7PAK - chains a and 3 of the 55 polymer chains in the assembly; structure by electron microscopy, 5.30 A resolution (low resolution: residue-level contacts below are approximate; hydrogen-bond / salt-bridge calls are withheld).

[Chain a]
Protein: 50S ribosomal protein L2
From: Mycoplasma pneumoniae M129
UniProt: P75577 (RL2_MYCPN); residues 1-287 here = UniProt positions 1-287
Sequence (287 residues; row label = number of the first residue in the row):
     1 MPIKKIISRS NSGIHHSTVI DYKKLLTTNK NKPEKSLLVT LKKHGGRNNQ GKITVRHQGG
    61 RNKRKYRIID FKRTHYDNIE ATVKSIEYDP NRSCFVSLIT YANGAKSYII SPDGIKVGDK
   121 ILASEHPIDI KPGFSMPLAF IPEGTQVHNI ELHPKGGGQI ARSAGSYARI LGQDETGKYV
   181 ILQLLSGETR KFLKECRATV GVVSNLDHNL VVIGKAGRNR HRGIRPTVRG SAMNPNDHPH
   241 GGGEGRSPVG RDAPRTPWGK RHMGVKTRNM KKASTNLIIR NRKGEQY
Not modelled in the structure: 1, 287

[Chain 3]
Molecule: 23S ribosomal RNA
From: Mycoplasma pneumoniae M129
Sequence (2907 nucleotides; row label = number of the first residue in the row):
     1 UACAAUAAGU UACUAAGGGC UUAUGGUGGA UGCCUUGGCA CUAAUAGGCG AUGAAGGACG
    61 UGUUAACCUG CGAUAAGCUU CGGGUAGGUG GUAAGAACCU CAGAUCCGGA GAUUUCCGAA
   121 UGGAGCAAUC CGGUAGUUGG AAACAGCUAU CAUUAAUUGA UGAAUAAAUA GUCAAUUAAA
   181 GCAAUACGUG GUGAAGUGAA ACAUCUCAGU AGCCACAGGA AAAGAAAACG AAUGUGAUUC
   241 CGUGUGUAGU GGCGAGCGAA AGCGGAACAG GCCAAACUUA UCAUUAGAUA GGGGUUGUAG
   301 GGCUUGCAAU GUGGACUUGA AAACGAUAGA AGAAGCUGUU GGAAAGCAGC GCGCAAAAGG
   361 GUGAUAGCCC CGUAUUUGAA AUUGUUUUCA UACCUAGCGA GAUCCCUGAG UAGCUCGGAA
   421 AACGUUAUUU UGAGUGAAUC UGCCCAGACC AUUGGGUAAG CCUAAAUACU AAUUAGUGAC
   481 CGAUAGCGAA ACAGUACCGU GAGGGAAAGG UGAAAAGAAC CCAGAGAUGG GAGUGAAAUA
   541 GAUUCUGAAA CCAUAUGCCU ACAACGUGUC AGAGCACAUU AAUGUGUGAU GGCGUGCGUU
   601 UUGAAGUAUG AGCCGGCGAG UUAUGAUAGC AAGCGUUAGU UAACCAGGAG AUGGGGAGCU
   661 GUAGCGAAAG CGAGUUUUAA AAGAGCGUUU GUUUGUUAUU AUAGACCCGA AACGGGUUGA
   721 GCUAGUCAUG AGCAGGUUGA AGGUUGAGUA ACAUCAACUG GAGGACCGAA CCGACUCUCG
   781 UUGAAACGAU AGCGGAUGAC UUGUGAUUAG GGGUGAAAUU CCAAUCGAAA UCCGUGAUAG
   841 CUGGUUCUCG UCGAAAUAGC UUUAAGGCUA GCGUGAGAUC ACAAAUAAGU GGAGGUAAAG
   901 CUACUGAAUG UAUGAUGGCG CCACCUAGGC GUACUGAAUA CAAUUAAACU CUGAAUGCCA
   961 UUUAUUUUAU UCUCGCAGUC AGACAGUGGG GGAUAAGCUU CAUUGUCAAG AGGGGAAGAG
  1021 CCCAGAUCAU UAAAUAAGGU CCCCAAAAUA UACUAAGUGG AAAAGGAUGU GAAAGUGCUA
  1081 AAACAGCAAG GAUGUUGGCU UAGAAGCAGC CAUCGUUUAA AGAGUGCGUA ACAGCUCACU
  1141 UGUCGAGUGU UUUUGCGCCG AAGAUGUAAC GGGGCUAAGU AUAUUACCGA AUUUAUGGAU
  1201 AAGAUUUAUA UCUUGUGGUA GACGAGCGUU GUAUUGGAGU UGAAGUCAAA GCGUGAGCAU
  1261 UGGUGGAUCC AAUACAAGUG AGAAUGCCGG CAUGAGUAAC GCUUGGGAGU GAGAAUCUCC
  1321 CAAACCGAUU GACUAAGGUU UCCUGGACCA GGGUCGUCCU UCCAGGGUUA GUCUGGACCU
  1381 AAGCUGAGGC UGAAAAGCGU AGGCGAUGGA CAACAGGUUA AUAUUCCUGU ACUUACAGUU
  1441 AGACUGAUGG AGUGACAAAG AAGGUUUUCC ACCCCCAUAA UUGGAUUUGG GGAUAAAUCA
  1501 UAAGGUGGUA CAAUAGGCAA AUCCGUUGUG CAUAACAUUG AGUGAUGAUG UCGAGUGAAU
  1561 GAGUGAUCAA GUAGCGAAGG UGGUAUUAAU CAUGCUUUCA AGAAAAGCUU CUAGGGUUAA
  1621 UCUAGCUGUA ACCAGUACCG AGAACGAACA CACGUAGUCA AGGAGAGGAU CCUAAGGUUA
  1681 GCGAGUGAAC UAUAGCCAAG GAACUCUGCA AAUUAACCCC GUAAGUUAGC GAGAAGGGGU
  1741 GCUUAUGUAA AAGUAAGCCG CAGUGAAGAA CGAGGGGGGA CUGUUUAACU AAAACACAAC
  1801 UCUAUGCCAA ACCGUAAGGU GAUGUAUAUG GGGUGACACC UGCCCAGUGC UGGAAGGUUA
  1861 AAGAAGGAGG UUAGCGCAAG CGAAGCUUUU AACUGAAGCC CCAGUGAACG GCGGCCGUAA
  1921 CUAUAACGGU CCUAAGGUAG CGAAAUUCCU AGUCGGGUAA AUUCCGUCCC GCUUGAAUGG
  1981 UGUAACCAUC UCUUGACUGU CUCGGCUAUA GACUCGGUGA AAUCCAGGUA CGGGUGAAGA
  2041 CACCCGUUAG GCGCAACGGG ACGGAAAGAC CCCGUGAAGC UUUACUGUAG CUUAAUAUUG
  2101 AUCAGGACAU UAUCAUGUAG AGAAUAGGUA GGAGCAAUCG AUGCAAGUUC GCUAGGACUU
  2161 GUUGAUGCGA AAGGUGGAAU ACUACCCUUG GUUGUGUGCU GUUCUAAUUG GUAACUGUUA
  2221 UCCAGUUUCA AGACAGUGUU AGGUGGGCAG UUUGACUGGG GCGGUCGCCU CCUAAAAGGU
  2281 AACGGAGGCG UACAAAGGUA CCUUCAGUAC GGUUGGAAAU CGUAUGUAGA GUGUAAUGGU
  2341 GUAAGGGUGC UUGACUGUGA GACAUACAGG UCGAACAGGU GAGAAAUCAG GUCAUAGUGA
  2401 UCCGGUGGUC CAGUAUGGAA UGGCCAUCGC UCAACGGAUA AAAGCUACUC CGGGGAUAAC
  2461 AGGCUGAUAC UGCCCAAGAG UUCAUAUCGA CGGCAGUGUU UGGCACCUCG AUGUCGACUC
  2521 AUCUCAUCCU CGAGCUGAAG CAGGUUCGAA GGGUUCGGCU GUUCGCCGAU UAAAGAGAUA
  2581 CGUGAGUUGG GUUCAAACCG UCGUGAGACA GGUUGGUCCC UAUCUAUUGU GCCCGUAGGA
  2641 AGAUUGAAGA GUGUUGCUUC UAGUACGAGA GGACCGAAGC GAGGACACCU CUUAUGCUCC
  2701 AGUUGUAGCG CCAGCUGCAC CGCUGGGUAG UAACGUGUCU AUUAGAUAAA CGCUGAAAGC
  2761 AUCUAAGUGU GAAACUAUCU CAAAGAUUAA UCUUCCCAUU UCGCAAGAAA GUAAGAGCCG
  2821 UCAAAGACGA UGACGUUGAU AGGUUACAGG UGUAAGCAUA GUGAUAUGUU GAGCUGAGUA
  2881 AUACUAAUUG CUCGAGGACU UAUUGGA
Not modelled in the structure: 1-7, 923-927, 1560-1569, 2901-2907

[How chain a and chain 3 interact]
Pairs across the interface (236; chain a residue first):
  Lys-4(a) / U1598(3)
  Lys-4(a) / C1599(3)
  Ser-8(a) / G763(3)
  Ser-8(a) / G764(3)
  Arg-9(a) / A740(3)
  Arg-9(a) / G1729(3)
  Arg-9(a) / C1730(3)
  Ser-10(a) / G764(3)
  Ser-10(a) / A765(3)
  Asn-11(a) / A765(3)
  Asn-11(a) / C1730(3)
  Asn-11(a) / G1731(3)
  Asn-11(a) / A1985(3)
  Ser-12(a) / G764(3)
  Ser-12(a) / A765(3)
  Ser-12(a) / C766(3)
  Ser-12(a) / C1781(3)
  Gly-13(a) / C1781(3)
  Ile-14(a) / U1727(3)
  Ile-14(a) / A1780(3)
  Ile-14(a) / A1836(3)
  Ile-14(a) / A1984(3)
  His-15(a) / G764(3)
  His-15(a) / A1780(3)
  His-15(a) / C1781(3)
  Ile-20(a) / C1599(3)
  Asp-21(a) / C1599(3)
  Tyr-22(a) / A1601(3)
  Lys-23(a) / U1598(3)
  Asn-29(a) / U1597(3)
  Asn-29(a) / U1598(3)
  Asn-31(a) / A1601(3)
  Asn-31(a) / G1602(3)
  Lys-35(a) / U1453(3)
  Thr-40(a) / A1603(3)
  Lys-42(a) / A1382(3)
  Lys-42(a) / G1383(3)
  Lys-43(a) / C727(3)
  Lys-43(a) / A728(3)
  His-44(a) / U1820(3)
  His-44(a) / G1821(3)
  His-44(a) / U1823(3)
  Gly-45(a) / U726(3)
  Arg-47(a) / G725(3)
  Arg-47(a) / U726(3)
  Arg-47(a) / U1820(3)
  Asn-48(a) / G1818(3)
  Asn-48(a) / G1819(3)
  Asn-48(a) / U1820(3)
  Asn-49(a) / C1398(3)
  Asn-49(a) / G1399(3)
  Asn-49(a) / G1818(3)
  Asn-49(a) / G1819(3)
  Gln-50(a) / U808(3)
  Gln-50(a) / C1813(3)
  Gly-51(a) / U808(3)
  Lys-52(a) / C1813(3)
  Ile-53(a) / U814(3)
  Thr-54(a) / C1812(3)
  Thr-54(a) / G1819(3)
  Thr-54(a) / U1820(3)
  Arg-56(a) / G1831(3)
  His-57(a) / G1831(3)
  Gly-59(a) / C727(3)
  Gly-60(a) / C727(3)
  Asn-62(a) / A1600(3)
  Lys-63(a) / U729(3)
  Lys-63(a) / G1602(3)
  Arg-64(a) / A1601(3)
  Arg-64(a) / G1602(3)
  Lys-65(a) / G1602(3)
  Lys-65(a) / A1603(3)
  Lys-65(a) / A1604(3)
  Tyr-66(a) / U1823(3)
  Tyr-66(a) / G1824(3)
  Arg-67(a) / A1601(3)
  Arg-67(a) / G1602(3)
  Lys-84(a) / U1526(3)
  Lys-84(a) / U1527(3)
  Tyr-88(a) / A1601(3)
  Pro-90(a) / A1601(3)
  Arg-92(a) / G1824(3)
  Arg-92(a) / U1825(3)
  Asn-103(a) / U1514(3)
  Asn-103(a) / A1515(3)
  Asn-103(a) / G1516(3)
  Asn-103(a) / G1525(3)
  Gly-104(a) / G1516(3)
  Gly-104(a) / G1525(3)
  Lys-106(a) / G1525(3)
  Leu-152(a) / C1807(3)
  His-153(a) / U2212(3)
  His-153(a) / A2230(3)
  Pro-154(a) / U2212(3)
  Pro-154(a) / C2229(3)
  Lys-155(a) / U2212(3)
  Lys-155(a) / A2213(3)
  Gly-156(a) / U2212(3)
  Gly-156(a) / A2213(3)
  Gln-159(a) / C1807(3)
  Gln-159(a) / C1808(3)
  Gln-159(a) / U1825(3)
  Ile-160(a) / G1806(3)
  Ile-160(a) / U1825(3)
  Ala-161(a) / G1806(3)
  Ala-161(a) / U1825(3)
  Ala-161(a) / A1826(3)
  Arg-162(a) / U1825(3)
  Arg-162(a) / A1826(3)
  Ser-163(a) / U1825(3)
  Ser-163(a) / A1826(3)
  Ala-164(a) / U1827(3)
  Gly-165(a) / U1827(3)
  Ser-166(a) / A1826(3)
  Tyr-179(a) / A2231(3)
  Leu-184(a) / G1806(3)
  Leu-185(a) / G1806(3)
  Leu-185(a) / U1827(3)
  Ser-186(a) / G1806(3)
  Glu-188(a) / G1806(3)
  Arg-190(a) / G1806(3)
  Arg-190(a) / C1807(3)
  Leu-193(a) / A2230(3)
  Asn-205(a) / U1827(3)
  Leu-206(a) / U1827(3)
  His-208(a) / U1827(3)
  Asn-209(a) / U1827(3)
  Val-212(a) / A1799(3)
  Ile-213(a) / A1798(3)
  Ile-213(a) / A1799(3)
  Gly-214(a) / A1798(3)
  Gly-214(a) / A1799(3)
  Lys-215(a) / G764(3)
  Lys-215(a) / A1798(3)
  Ala-216(a) / A799(3)
  Ala-216(a) / C1797(3)
  Arg-218(a) / A1600(3)
  Arg-220(a) / A799(3)
  His-221(a) / A799(3)
  His-221(a) / A1600(3)
  Arg-225(a) / G725(3)
  Arg-225(a) / G815(3)
  Arg-225(a) / A816(3)
  Pro-226(a) / A816(3)
  Pro-226(a) / A1796(3)
  Thr-227(a) / A1796(3)
  Thr-227(a) / C1797(3)
  Val-228(a) / A816(3)
  Val-228(a) / A817(3)
  Val-228(a) / A1796(3)
  Arg-229(a) / C1795(3)
  Arg-229(a) / A1796(3)
  Arg-229(a) / G1833(3)
  Arg-229(a) / U1834(3)
  Arg-229(a) / G1835(3)
  Gly-230(a) / G1833(3)
  Ser-231(a) / G1833(3)
  Ser-231(a) / U1834(3)
  Ala-232(a) / A817(3)
  Ala-232(a) / A818(3)
  Ala-232(a) / C1795(3)
  Met-233(a) / A817(3)
  Met-233(a) / A818(3)
  Asn-234(a) / A818(3)
  Asn-234(a) / U819(3)
  Pro-235(a) / G2607(3)
  Asn-236(a) / U819(3)
  Asn-236(a) / A828(3)
  His-238(a) / G1832(3)
  His-240(a) / G1832(3)
  His-240(a) / G1833(3)
  Gly-242(a) / A2606(3)
  Gly-243(a) / A2606(3)
  Gly-243(a) / G2607(3)
  Glu-244(a) / C2598(3)
  Glu-244(a) / C2599(3)
  Gly-245(a) / C2598(3)
  Gly-245(a) / C2599(3)
  Arg-246(a) / A1794(3)
  Arg-246(a) / C1795(3)
  Arg-246(a) / G1835(3)
  Arg-246(a) / U1978(3)
  Arg-246(a) / C2598(3)
  Arg-246(a) / C2599(3)
  Pro-248(a) / G1910(3)
  Pro-248(a) / U1978(3)
  Val-249(a) / C1909(3)
  Val-249(a) / G1910(3)
  Gly-250(a) / U2604(3)
  Gly-250(a) / G2605(3)
  Arg-251(a) / C1909(3)
  Arg-251(a) / U2082(3)
  Arg-251(a) / U2083(3)
  Arg-251(a) / G2246(3)
  Arg-251(a) / G2247(3)
  Asp-252(a) / U1848(3)
  Asp-252(a) / C1909(3)
  Ala-253(a) / G1849(3)
  Pro-254(a) / A1908(3)
  Arg-255(a) / G1832(3)
  Arg-255(a) / G2247(3)
  Pro-257(a) / G1831(3)
  Pro-257(a) / G1832(3)
  Trp-258(a) / C1812(3)
  Trp-258(a) / C1813(3)
  Gly-259(a) / G2247(3)
  Lys-260(a) / C1812(3)
  Lys-260(a) / G2090(3)
  Arg-261(a) / G2245(3)
  Arg-261(a) / G2246(3)
  His-262(a) / G1830(3)
  His-262(a) / G1831(3)
  Met-263(a) / U1803(3)
  Met-263(a) / G1831(3)
  Gly-264(a) / U1803(3)
  Gly-264(a) / A1804(3)
  Gly-264(a) / C1850(3)
  Val-265(a) / A1804(3)
  Val-265(a) / C1850(3)
  Lys-266(a) / U1805(3)
  Lys-266(a) / U1851(3)
  Lys-266(a) / G1852(3)
  Thr-267(a) / A1804(3)
  Thr-267(a) / A1810(3)
  Arg-268(a) / U1805(3)
  Arg-268(a) / G1806(3)
  Arg-268(a) / C1807(3)
  Lys-271(a) / U2093(3)
  Lys-271(a) / A2235(3)
  Lys-271(a) / G2236(3)
  Lys-272(a) / A1810(3)
  Ala-273(a) / A2231(3)
  Ser-274(a) / C1807(3)
  Asn-276(a) / G2232(3)
  Leu-277(a) / A2231(3)
  Asn-281(a) / G1806(3)
Interface residues without a listed pair, chain a (147 interface residues in all): Ile-7, His-16, Val-19, Ser-36, Leu-41, Gly-46, Val-55, Gln-58, Arg-61, Phe-71, Ser-93, Cys-94, Ala-102, Ala-105, Val-211, Gly-217, Asn-219, Ser-247, Thr-256, Asn-269, Arg-282, Lys-283, Gln-286
Interface residues without a listed pair, chain 3 (121 interface residues in all): G742, U807, G813, G1452, G1454, A1728, A1811, A1822, A1828, G1853, G1979, U2081, U2092, A2608

[Overview]
The interface between chain a and chain 3 involves 147 residues on one side and 121 on the other.
Chain a is 50S ribosomal protein L2 and chain 3 is 23S ribosomal RNA, both from Mycoplasma pneumoniae M129;
the structure, 70S ribosome with EF-Tu-tRNA and P-site tRNA in Mycoplasma pneumoniae cells, was determined by
electron microscopy (same publication as 7OOC, 7OOD, 7P6Z, 7PAH, 7PAI, 7PAJ and 23 further entries).
